PDB entry 4A5Q | electron microscopy, 17.00 A resolution (very low resolution: no residue pairs are listed; an interface is given only as per-side residue counts) | chains A and B of the 5 polymer chains in the assembly

== Chain A (and B) ==
Molecule: CHI1
Organism: Yersinia entomophaga
Notes: EC 3.2.1.14; chain B of this document is another copy of the same molecule, construct and numbering; everything in this record applies to it too
UniProtKB: B6A876 (B6A876_9ENTR); residues 1-542 here = UniProt positions 1-542
Chain sequence (546 residues; numbered -3 to 542; the number before each row is that of its first residue; numbers below 1 keep their minus sign (Gly-3 is residue -3)):
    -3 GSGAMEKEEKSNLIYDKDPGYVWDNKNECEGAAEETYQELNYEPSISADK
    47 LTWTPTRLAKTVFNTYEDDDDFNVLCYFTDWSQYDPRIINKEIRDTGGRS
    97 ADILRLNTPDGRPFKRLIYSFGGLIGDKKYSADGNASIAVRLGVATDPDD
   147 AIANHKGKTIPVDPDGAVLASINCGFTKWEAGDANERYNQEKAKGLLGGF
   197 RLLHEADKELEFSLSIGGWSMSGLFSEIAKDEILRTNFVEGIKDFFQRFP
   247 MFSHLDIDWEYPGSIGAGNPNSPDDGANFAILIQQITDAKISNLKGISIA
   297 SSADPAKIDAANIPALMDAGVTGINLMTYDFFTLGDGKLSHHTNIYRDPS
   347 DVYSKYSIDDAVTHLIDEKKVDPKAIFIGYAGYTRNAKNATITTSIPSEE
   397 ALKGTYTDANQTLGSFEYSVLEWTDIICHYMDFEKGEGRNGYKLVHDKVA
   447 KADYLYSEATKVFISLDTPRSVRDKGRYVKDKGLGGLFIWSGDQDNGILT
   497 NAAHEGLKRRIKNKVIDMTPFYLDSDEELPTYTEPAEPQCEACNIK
Unresolved in the structure: -3 to 5, 521-542
Differences from the reference sequence: expression tag (-3 to 0)
Curated features (UniProtKB/Swiss-Prot):
  - active site: Glu256 (Proton donor)
  - binding site (chitin): Gln186, Glu187, Gly213 to Ser216, Tyr257, Met323 to Asp326, Trp486

== How chain A and chain B interact ==
No residue of chain A is in contact with chain B in this assembly.

== Summary ==
Chain A and chain B make no direct contact in this assembly. Curated annotation (UniProt) lists active-site
residue Glu256(A) and 12 chitin-binding residues on chain A.
Chain A and chain B are both CHI1 (Yersinia entomophaga); the structure, Crystal structure of the chitinase
Chi1 fitted into the 3D structure of the Yersinia entomophaga toxin ..., was determined by electron microscopy
together with 3OA5 from the same study.
